Entry 4FM7 (X-ray diffraction, 1.56 A resolution); this record covers chain A.

[Chain A]
Name: Beta-secretase 1
Organism: Homo sapiens
Notes: EC 3.4.23.46
Reference sequence: P56817 (BACE1_HUMAN); residues -3 to 392 here correspond to UniProt positions 58-453 (UniProt number = residue number + 61)
Chain sequence (404 residues; each row starts with the number of its first residue; numbers below 1 keep their minus sign (Gly-3 is residue -3)):
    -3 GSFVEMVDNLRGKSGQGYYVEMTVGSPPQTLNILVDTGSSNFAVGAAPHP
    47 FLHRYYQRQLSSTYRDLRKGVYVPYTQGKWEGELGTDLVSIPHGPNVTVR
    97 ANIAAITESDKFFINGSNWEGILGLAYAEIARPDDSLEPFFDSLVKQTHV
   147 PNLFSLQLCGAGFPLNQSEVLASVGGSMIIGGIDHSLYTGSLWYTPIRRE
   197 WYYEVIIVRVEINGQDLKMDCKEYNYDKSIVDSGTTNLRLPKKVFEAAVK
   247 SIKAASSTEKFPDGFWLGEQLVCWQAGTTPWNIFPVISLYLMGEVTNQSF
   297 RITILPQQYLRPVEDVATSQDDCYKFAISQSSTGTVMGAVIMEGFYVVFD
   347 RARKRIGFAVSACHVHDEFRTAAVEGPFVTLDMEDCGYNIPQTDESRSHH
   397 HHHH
Disordered / not traced: -3 to -2, 158-163, 399-400
Construct notes: expression tag (393-400)
Cystine bridges: Cys155-Cys359, Cys217-Cys382, Cys269-Cys319
Ion coordination: Zn2+: His396, His398
Residues lining bound ligands: 14g (0UP; 4-{[(5R,7S)-1-(3-fluorophenyl)-3,7-dimethyl-2,2-dioxido-2-thia-1,3,8-triazaspiro[4.5]dec-8-yl]methyl}-2-(propan-2-yloxy)phenol): Gly11, Gln12, Gly13, Leu30, Asp32, Ser35, Tyr71, Thr72, Gln73, Gly74, Lys75, Lys107, Phe108, Ile110, Trp115, Ile118, Asp228, Gly230, Thr231, Thr232
Swiss-Prot annotation at these positions:
  - active site: Asp32, Asp228
  - modified residue (N6-acetyllysine): Lys65, Lys214, Lys218, Lys224, Lys238, Lys239, Lys246
  - glycosylation (N-linked (GlcNAc...) asparagine): Asn92, Asn111, Asn162, Asn293

[In short]
Chain A binds 14g. The Zn2+ site is built by His396 and His398. Curated annotation (UniProt) lists active-site
residues Asp32 and Asp228.
Chain A is Beta-secretase 1 (Homo sapiens); the structure, Crystal Structure of BACE with Compound 14g, was
determined by X-ray diffraction (same publication as 4FM8).
